PDB entry 1FID | X-ray diffraction, 2.10 A resolution | chain A

# Chain A
Protein: Gamma fibrinogen
Source organism: Homo sapiens
Notes: fragment: 30 kd carboxyl terminal fragment
UniProtKB: P02679 (FIBG_HUMAN); residues 143-411 here correspond to UniProt positions 169-437 (UniProt number = residue number + 26)
Amino-acid sequence (269 residues; each row starts with the number of its first residue):
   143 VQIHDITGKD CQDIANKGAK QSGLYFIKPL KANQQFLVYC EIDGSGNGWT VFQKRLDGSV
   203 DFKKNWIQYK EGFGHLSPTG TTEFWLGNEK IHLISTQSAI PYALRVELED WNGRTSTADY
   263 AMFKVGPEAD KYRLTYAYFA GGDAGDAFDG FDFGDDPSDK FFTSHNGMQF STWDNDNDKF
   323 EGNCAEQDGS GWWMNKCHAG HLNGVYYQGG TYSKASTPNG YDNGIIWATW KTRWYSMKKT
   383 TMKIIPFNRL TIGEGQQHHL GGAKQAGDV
Disordered / not traced: 143, 403-411
Disulfides: Cys153-Cys182, Cys326-Cys339
Bound ions: Ca2+: Asp318, Asp320, Phe322, Gly324

# Overview
The Ca2+ site is built by Asp318, Asp320, Phe322 and Gly324.
Chain A is Gamma fibrinogen (Homo sapiens); the structure, Structure of human gamma fibrinogen 30 kd carboxyl
terminal fragment, was determined by X-ray diffraction together with 1FIB and 1FIC from the same study.
